8EV8 - chains A and B of the 4 polymer chains in the assembly; structure by electron microscopy, 3.11 A resolution.

[Chain A (and B)]
Name: Cyclic nucleotide-gated cation channel alpha-3
Source organism: Homo sapiens
Notes: chain B of this document is another copy of the same molecule, construct and numbering; everything in this record applies to it too
UniProtKB: Q16281 (CNGA3_HUMAN); numbering as in UniProt (aligned over 151-694)
Chain sequence (552 residues; row label = number of the first residue in the row):
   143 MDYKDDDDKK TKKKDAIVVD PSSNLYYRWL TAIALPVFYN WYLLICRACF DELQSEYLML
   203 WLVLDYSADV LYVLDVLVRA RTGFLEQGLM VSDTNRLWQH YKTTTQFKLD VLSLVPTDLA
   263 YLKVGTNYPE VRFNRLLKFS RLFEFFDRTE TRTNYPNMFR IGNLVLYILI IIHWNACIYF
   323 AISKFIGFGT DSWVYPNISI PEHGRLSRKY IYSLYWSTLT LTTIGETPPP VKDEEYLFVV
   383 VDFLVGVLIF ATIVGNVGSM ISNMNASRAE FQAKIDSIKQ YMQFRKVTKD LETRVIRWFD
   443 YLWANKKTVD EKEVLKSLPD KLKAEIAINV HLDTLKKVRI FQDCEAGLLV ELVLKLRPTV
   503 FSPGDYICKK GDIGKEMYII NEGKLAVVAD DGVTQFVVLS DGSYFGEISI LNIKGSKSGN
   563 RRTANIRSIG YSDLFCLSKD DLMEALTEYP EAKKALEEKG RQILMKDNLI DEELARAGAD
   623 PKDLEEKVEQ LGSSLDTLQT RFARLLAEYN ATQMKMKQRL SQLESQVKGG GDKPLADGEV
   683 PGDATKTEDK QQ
Unresolved in the structure: 143-158, 261-267, 615-694 (chain B: 143-158, 262-269, 612-694)
Covalent attachments: N-acetylglucosamine (NAG) linked to Asn339
Sequence notes: initiating methionine (143); expression tag (144-150)
Residues lining bound ligands: cyclic guanosine monophosphate (PCG): Cys510, Val529, Val539, Leu541, Phe547, Gly548, Ile550, Ser551, Arg563, Arg564, Thr565, Ala566, Ile568
Curated features (UniProtKB/Swiss-Prot):
  - region: Thr365 to Glu368 (Selectivity filter)
  - binding site (3',5'-cyclic GMP): Gly548, Glu549, Ser551, Arg564, Thr565, Asp609
  - site (Central gate): Phe392, Val396
  - glycosylation: Asn339 (N-linked (GalNAc...) asparagine)
  - natural variant: Asp162 (D162V: In ACHM2), Pro163 (P163L: In ACHM2), Trp171 (W171C: In ACHM2), Tyr181 (Y181C: In ACHM2), Asn182 (N182Y: In ACHM2), Leu186 (L186F: In ACHM2), Cys191 (C191Y: In ACHM2), Glu194 (E194K: In ACHM2), Arg223 (R223Q: In ACHM2; R223W: In ACHM2), Thr224 (T224I: Found in patients with cone-rod dystrophy; T224R: In ACHM2), Glu228 (E228K: In ACHM2; uncertain significance), Phe249 (F249S: In ACHM2), 46 further natural variant entries in UniProt

[Interface between chain A and chain B]
Pairs across the interface - 87 pairs, chain A then chain B:
  Leu311(A) - Leu386(B)  hydrophobic
  Arg347(A) - Asp375(B)  salt bridge
  Ser349(A) - Asp375(B)
  Arg350(A) - Val373(B)  hydrogen bond (side chain-backbone)
  Arg350(A) - Lys374(B)
  Arg350(A) - Asp375(B)  salt bridge
  Arg350(A) - Tyr378(B)
  Ile353(A) - Asp375(B)
  Ile353(A) - Tyr378(B)  hydrophobic
  Tyr354(A) - Tyr378(B)
  Tyr357(A) - Pro371(B)
  Tyr357(A) - Pro372(B)
  Tyr357(A) - Tyr378(B)  hydrophobic
  Tyr357(A) - Val381(B)  hydrophobic
  Tyr357(A) - Val382(B)  hydrophobic
  Thr360(A) - Val382(B)
  Thr360(A) - Leu386(B)
  Leu361(A) - Phe385(B)  hydrophobic
  Thr364(A) - Val389(B)
  Ile366(A) - Thr365(B)
  Ile366(A) - Ile366(B)
  Ile366(A) - Phe385(B)  hydrophobic
  Glu368(A) - Ile366(B)
  Glu368(A) - Gly367(B)
  Glu368(A) - Glu368(B)
  Phe392(A) - Val389(B)  hydrophobic
  Phe392(A) - Phe392(B)  hydrophobic
  Val396(A) - Ala393(B)  hydrophobic
  Val396(A) - Val396(B)  hydrophobic
  Val399(A) - Ala393(B)
  Gly400(A) - Gly397(B)
  Ile403(A) - Thr394(B)
  Ile403(A) - Gly397(B)
  Ile403(A) - Asn398(B)
  Ser404(A) - Ser401(B)
  Asn407(A) - Ser401(B)  hydrogen bond
  Asn407(A) - Asn405(B)
  Arg410(A) - Asp289(B)  salt bridge
  Arg410(A) - Glu292(B)  salt bridge
  Arg410(A) - Thr293(B)
  Arg410(A) - Arg302(B)
  Ala411(A) - Asn405(B)
  Lys416(A) - Ser459(B)
  Ser419(A) - Val451(B)
  Ile420(A) - Val456(B)
  Ile420(A) - Ser459(B)
  Ile420(A) - Leu460(B)  hydrophobic
  Gln422(A) - Lys448(B)
  Tyr423(A) - Glu453(B)
  Tyr423(A) - Val456(B)  hydrophobic
  Tyr423(A) - Leu457(B)
  Tyr423(A) - Ile468(B)  hydrophobic
  Met424(A) - Ile468(B)  hydrophobic
  Arg427(A) - Glu453(B)  salt bridge
  Arg427(A) - Val472(B)
  Arg427(A) - Pro500(B)
  Arg427(A) - Asn523(B)
  Arg427(A) - Asp575(B)  salt bridge
  Val429(A) - Asn471(B)
  Thr430(A) - Asn471(B)  hydrogen bond
  Leu433(A) - Leu464(B)  hydrophobic
  Leu433(A) - Glu467(B)
  Leu433(A) - Ile468(B)
  Leu433(A) - Asn471(B)
  Arg436(A) - Leu464(B)
  Arg436(A) - Glu467(B)  salt bridge
  Val437(A) - Leu460(B)  hydrophobic
  Val437(A) - Leu464(B)  hydrophobic
  Trp440(A) - Pro461(B)
  Phe441(A) - Leu460(B)  hydrophobic
  Arg499(A) - Asp462(B)  salt bridge
  Asp507(A) - Lys463(B)  salt bridge
  Asp507(A) - Glu467(B)
  Tyr508(A) - Lys463(B)
  Ile515(A) - Glu590(B)
  Ile515(A) - Tyr591(B)
  Glu524(A) - Gln229(B)
  Glu524(A) - Gly230(B)
  Gly525(A) - Gln229(B)
  Lys526(A) - Gln229(B)
  Lys526(A) - Leu231(B)
  Asp543(A) - Gln229(B)
  Arg563(A) - Tyr591(B)
  Ile571(A) - Leu231(B)  hydrophobic
  Gly572(A) - Gly230(B)
  Gly572(A) - Leu231(B)
  Tyr573(A) - Gly230(B)  hydrogen bond (backbone-backbone)
Other interface residues (no listed pair), chain A (57 interface residues in all): Val307, Ile310, Leu356, Phe426, Asp442, Tyr443, Trp445, Val502, Phe503, Gly513
Other interface residues (no listed pair), chain B (56 interface residues in all): Leu227, Leu379, Leu390, Lys449, Glu487, Phe577
From the paper, about this interface:
  - pairs named by the authors: Arg410(A)-Asp289(B), Arg410(A)-Glu292(B)

[Overview]
57 residues of chain A and 56 residues of chain B are in contact; the contacts include 4 hydrogen bonds and 9
salt bridges. Polar pairs include Arg347(A)-Asp375(B), Arg350(A)-Asp375(B) and Arg410(A)-Asp289(B). The paper
describes contacts between Arg410(A) and Asp289(B) and Arg410(A) and Glu292(B).
Chain A and chain B are both Cyclic nucleotide-gated cation channel alpha-3 (Homo sapiens); the structure,
Cryo-EM structure of cGMP bound truncated human CNGA3/CNGB3 channel in lipid nanodisc, closed state, was
determined by electron microscopy (same publication as 8ETP, 8EU3, 8EUC, 8EV9, 8EVA, 8EVB and 8EVC).
